Entry 8EU9 (electron microscopy, 3.48 A resolution); this record covers chains Q and W of the 10 polymer chains in the assembly.

== Chain Q ==
Molecule: Chromatin-remodeling ATPase INO80
Organism: Saccharomyces cerevisiae (strain ATCC 204508 / S288c)
Notes: EC 3.6.4.-
UniProtKB: P53115 (INO80_YEAST); residues 948-1440 here = UniProt positions 948-1440
Sequence (493 residues; numbered 948 to 1440; the number before each row is that of its first residue):
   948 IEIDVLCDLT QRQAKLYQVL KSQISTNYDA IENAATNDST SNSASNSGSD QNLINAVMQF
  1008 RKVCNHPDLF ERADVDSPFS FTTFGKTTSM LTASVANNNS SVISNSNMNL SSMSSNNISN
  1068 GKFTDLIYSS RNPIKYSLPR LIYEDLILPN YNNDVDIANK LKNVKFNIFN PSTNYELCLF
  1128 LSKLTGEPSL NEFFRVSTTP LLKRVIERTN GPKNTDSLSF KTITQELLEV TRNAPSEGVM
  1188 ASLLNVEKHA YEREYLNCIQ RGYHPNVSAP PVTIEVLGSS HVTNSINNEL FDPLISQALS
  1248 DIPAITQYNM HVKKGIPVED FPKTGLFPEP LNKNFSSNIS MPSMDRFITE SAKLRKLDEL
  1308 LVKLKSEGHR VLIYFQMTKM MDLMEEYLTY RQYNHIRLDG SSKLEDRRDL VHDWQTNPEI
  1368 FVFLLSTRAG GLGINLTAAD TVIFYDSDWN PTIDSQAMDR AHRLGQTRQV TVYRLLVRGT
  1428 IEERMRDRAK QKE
Disordered / not traced: 986-998, 1037-1068, 1346-1355, 1375-1381, 1409-1413

== Chain W ==
Molecule: RuvB-like protein 2
Organism: Saccharomyces cerevisiae (strain ATCC 204508 / S288c)
Notes: EC 3.6.4.12
UniProtKB: Q12464 (RUVB2_YEAST); residue numbers follow UniProt; this construct covers 15-460
Sequence (446 residues; each row starts with the number of its first residue):
    15 KSLSLIAAHS HITGLGLDEN LQPRPTSEGM VGQLQARRAA GVILKMVQNG TIAGRAVLVA
    75 GPPSTGKTAL AMGVSQSLGK DVPFTAIAGS EIFSLELSKT EALTQAFRKS IGIKIKEETE
   135 LIEGEVVEIQ IDRSITGGHK QGKLTIKTTD METIYELGNK MIDGLTKEKV LAGDVISIDK
   195 ASGKITKLGR SFARSRDYDA MGADTRFVQC PEGELQKRKT VVHTVSLHEI DVINSRTQGF
   255 LALFTGDTGE IRSEVRDQIN TKVAEWKEEG KAEIVPGVLF IDEVHMLDIE CFSFINRALE
   315 DEFAPIVMMA TNRGVSKTRG TNYKSPHGLP LDLLDRSIII TTKSYNEQEI KTILSIRAQE
   375 EEVELSSDAL DLLTKTGVET SLRYSSNLIS VAQQIAMKRK NNTVEVEDVK RAYLLFLDSA
   435 RSVKYVQENE SQYIDDQGNV QISIAK
Disordered / not traced: 15-17, 460
Curated features (UniProtKB/Swiss-Prot):
  - binding site (ATP): Gly75 to Thr82
  - mutagenesis: Gly75 (G75A: Lethal), Gly80 (G80A: Growth defect at 37 degrees Celsius), Lys81 (K81A: Defect in snoRNA accumulation. Growth defect at 37 degrees Celsius; K81E: Lethal; K81R: Growth defect at 37 degrees Celsius), Asp296 (D296N: Lethal), Glu297 (E297G: Lethal)
Ligand contacts: ADP (adenosine-5'-diphosphate): Ala22, His23, His25, Ile26, Gly43, Met44, Val45, Gly46, Pro77, Ser78, Thr79, Gly80, Lys81, Thr82, Ala83, Tyr359, Ile367, Leu396, Arg397

== How chain Q and chain W interact ==
Pairs across the interface (48; chain Q residue first):
  Gln958(Q) - Thr275(W)
  Gln958(Q) - Ala278(W)
  Gln958(Q) - Glu279(W)  hydrogen bond
  Asn1180(Q) - Lys181(W)
  Ser1183(Q) - Glu182(W)
  Glu1194(Q) - Phe254(W)
  Ala1197(Q) - Phe258(W)  hydrophobic
  Tyr1198(Q) - Phe254(W)  hydrophobic
  Glu1199(Q) - Ser196(W)
  Glu1199(Q) - Lys198(W)
  Glu1201(Q) - His237(W)  hydrogen bond (backbone-side chain)
  Tyr1202(Q) - Asp193(W)
  Tyr1202(Q) - Ala195(W)  hydrophobic
  Tyr1202(Q) - Ser196(W)
  Tyr1202(Q) - Val235(W)
  Tyr1202(Q) - His237(W)
  Leu1203(Q) - Ile247(W)  hydrophobic
  Asn1204(Q) - Lys174(W)
  Asn1204(Q) - Ala195(W)
  Asn1204(Q) - Ser196(W)
  Cys1205(Q) - Glu131(W)
  Cys1205(Q) - Ala195(W)  hydrogen bond (side chain-backbone)
  Gln1207(Q) - Trp280(W)
  Gln1207(Q) - Lys285(W)
  Arg1208(Q) - Asn248(W)
  Arg1208(Q) - Lys276(W)  hydrogen bond (backbone-side chain)
  Gly1209(Q) - Asn248(W)  hydrogen bond (backbone-side chain)
  Gly1209(Q) - Gln272(W)
  Tyr1210(Q) - Asn248(W)  hydrogen bond (backbone-side chain)
  Tyr1210(Q) - Val269(W)  hydrophobic
  Tyr1210(Q) - Gln272(W)
  His1211(Q) - Gln272(W)  hydrogen bond (backbone-side chain)
  Asn1213(Q) - Gln272(W)  hydrogen bond
  Gln1254(Q) - Ser148(W)
  Gln1254(Q) - Ile149(W)  hydrogen bond (side chain-backbone)
  Gln1254(Q) - Thr150(W)  hydrogen bond (side chain-backbone)
  His1258(Q) - Ile149(W)
  Val1265(Q) - Ile149(W)  hydrophobic
  Phe1268(Q) - Thr150(W)
  Glu1276(Q) - Gln252(W)
  Leu1278(Q) - Ile247(W)  hydrophobic
  Leu1278(Q) - Phe254(W)  hydrophobic
  Phe1282(Q) - Ile247(W)  hydrophobic
  Phe1282(Q) - Asn248(W)
  Thr1296(Q) - Glu282(W)
  Thr1296(Q) - Glu283(W)
  Arg1302(Q) - Glu282(W)  hydrogen bond (side chain-backbone)
  Arg1302(Q) - Glu283(W)  hydrogen bond (side chain-backbone)
Also at the interface, not in a pair above, chain Q (32 interface residues in all): Pro1182, Glu1184, Asp1248, Ala1251, Pro1275
Also at the interface, not in a pair above, chain W (35 interface residues in all): His153, Gly197, Lys201, Glu243, Glu268, Ile273, Gly284

== Summary ==
Chain Q and chain W form an interface of 32 and 35 residues respectively; the contacts include 12 hydrogen
bonds. Polar contacts include Gln958(Q)-Glu279(W), Glu1201(Q)-His237(W) and Cys1205(Q)-Ala195(W). Ligands of
chain W: ADP. From UniProt: 8 ATP-binding residues and 5 mutagenesis sites on chain W.
Chain Q is Chromatin-remodeling ATPase INO80 and chain W is RuvB-like protein 2, both from Saccharomyces
cerevisiae (strain ATCC 204508 / S288c); the structure, Class1 of the INO80-Nucleosome complex, was determined
by electron microscopy (same publication as 8ETS, 8ETT, 8ETU, 8ETV, 8ETW, 8EUE, 8EUF and 8EUJ).
